6TYF - chains D and E of the 9 polymer chains in the assembly; structure by X-ray diffraction, 3.80 A resolution.

== Chain D ==
Molecule: DNA-directed RNA polymerase subunit beta'
From: Mycobacterium tuberculosis
Notes: EC 2.7.7.6
UniProt: A0A045J9E2 (A0A045J9E2_MYCTX); numbering as in UniProt (aligned over 1-1316)
Amino-acid sequence (1316 residues; numbered 1 to 1316; the number before each row is that of its first residue):
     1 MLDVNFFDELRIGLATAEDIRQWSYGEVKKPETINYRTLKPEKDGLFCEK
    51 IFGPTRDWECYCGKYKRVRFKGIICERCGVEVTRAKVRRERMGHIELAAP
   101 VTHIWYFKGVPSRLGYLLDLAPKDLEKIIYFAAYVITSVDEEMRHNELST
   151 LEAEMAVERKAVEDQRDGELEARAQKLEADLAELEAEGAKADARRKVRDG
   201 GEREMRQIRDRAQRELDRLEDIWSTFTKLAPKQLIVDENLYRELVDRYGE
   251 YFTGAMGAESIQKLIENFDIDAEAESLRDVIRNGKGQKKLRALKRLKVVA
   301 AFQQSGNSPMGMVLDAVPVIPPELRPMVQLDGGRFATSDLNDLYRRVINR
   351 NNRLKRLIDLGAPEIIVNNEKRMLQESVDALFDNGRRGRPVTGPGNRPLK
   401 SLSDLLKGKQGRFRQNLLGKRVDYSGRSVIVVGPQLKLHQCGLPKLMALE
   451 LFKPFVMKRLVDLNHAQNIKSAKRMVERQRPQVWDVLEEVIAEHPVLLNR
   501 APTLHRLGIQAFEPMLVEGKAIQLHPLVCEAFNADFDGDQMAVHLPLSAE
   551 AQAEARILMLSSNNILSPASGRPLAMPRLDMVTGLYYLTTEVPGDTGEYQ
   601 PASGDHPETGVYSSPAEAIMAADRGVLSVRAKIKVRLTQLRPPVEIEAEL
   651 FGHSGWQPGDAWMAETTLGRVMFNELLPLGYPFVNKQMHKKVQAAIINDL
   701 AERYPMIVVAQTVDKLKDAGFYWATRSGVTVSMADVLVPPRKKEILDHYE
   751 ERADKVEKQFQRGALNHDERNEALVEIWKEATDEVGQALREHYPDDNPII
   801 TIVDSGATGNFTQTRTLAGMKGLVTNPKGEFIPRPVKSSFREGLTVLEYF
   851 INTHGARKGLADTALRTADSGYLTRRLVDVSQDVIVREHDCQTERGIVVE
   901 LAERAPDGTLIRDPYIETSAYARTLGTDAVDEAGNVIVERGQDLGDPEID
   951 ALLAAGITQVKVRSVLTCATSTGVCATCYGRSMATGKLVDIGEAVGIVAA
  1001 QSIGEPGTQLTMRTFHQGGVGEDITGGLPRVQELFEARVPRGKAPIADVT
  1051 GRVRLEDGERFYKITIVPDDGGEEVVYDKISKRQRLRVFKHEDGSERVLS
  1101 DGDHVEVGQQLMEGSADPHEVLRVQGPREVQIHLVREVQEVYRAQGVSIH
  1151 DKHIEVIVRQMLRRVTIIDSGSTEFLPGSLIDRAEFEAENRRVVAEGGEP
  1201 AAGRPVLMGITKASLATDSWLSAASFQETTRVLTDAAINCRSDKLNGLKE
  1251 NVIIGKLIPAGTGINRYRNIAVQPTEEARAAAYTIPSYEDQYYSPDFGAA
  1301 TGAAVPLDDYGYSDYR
Disordered / not traced: 1-5, 1012-1025, 1282-1316

== Chain E ==
Molecule: DNA-directed RNA polymerase subunit omega
From: Mycobacterium tuberculosis
Notes: EC 2.7.7.6
UniProt: A0A045H2R3 (A0A045H2R3_MYCTX); residues 1-110 here = UniProt positions 1-110
Amino-acid sequence (110 residues; each row starts with the number of its first residue):
     1 MSISQSDASLAAVPAVDQFDPSSGASGGYDTPLGITNPPIDELLDRVSSK
    51 YALVIYAAKRARQINDYYNQLGEGILEYVGPLVEPGLQEKPLSIALREIH
   101 ADLLEHTEGE
Disordered / not traced: 1-27, 109-110

== Interface between chain D and chain E ==
Pairs across the interface - 74 pairs, chain D then chain E:
  Lys437(D) with Leu33(E)
  His439(D) with Leu33(E), hydrogen bond (side chain-backbone); Ile35(E); Thr36(E)
  Glu489(D) with Gln88(E), hydrogen bond; Lys90(E), hydrogen bond (backbone-side chain)
  Val490(D) with Lys90(E), hydrogen bond (backbone-side chain)
  Ala492(D) with Lys90(E)
  Glu493(D) with Gly34(E); Ser93(E), hydrogen bond
  Pro495(D) with Ile35(E), hydrophobic
  Glu513(D) with Gly34(E); Ile35(E), hydrogen bond (side chain-backbone)
  Ser548(D) with Arg62(E)
  Ala549(D) with Ala58(E)
  Glu550(D) with Val54(E); Ala58(E); Arg62(E), salt bridge
  Gln552(D) with Leu92(E)
  Ala553(D) with Val54(E), hydrophobic; Leu92(E)
  Glu554(D) with Val54(E)
  Arg556(D) with Ile35(E), hydrogen bond (side chain-backbone); Asn37(E); Leu92(E); Leu96(E)
  Ile557(D) with Ile40(E), hydrophobic; Leu53(E), hydrophobic
  Leu558(D) with Lys50(E)
  Leu560(D) with Ile35(E), hydrophobic
  Asn563(D) with Ile40(E); Lys50(E)
  Pro705(D) with Asp41(E)
  Met706(D) with Ile40(E), hydrophobic; Asp41(E), hydrogen bond (backbone-side chain); Lys50(E)
  Ile707(D) with Asp41(E), hydrogen bond (backbone-side chain)
  Val708(D) with Tyr29(E), hydrophobic
  Gln711(D) with Asp30(E), hydrogen bond (side chain-backbone); Thr31(E)
  Lys715(D) with Asp30(E), salt bridge
  Lys987(D) with Leu44(E)
  Asp990(D) with Ser49(E); Lys50(E), hydrogen bond (side chain-backbone); Tyr51(E)
  Glu993(D) with Tyr51(E), hydrogen bond
  Gly1261(D) with Tyr51(E)
  Thr1262(D) with Tyr51(E)
  Arg1266(D) with Ser48(E)
  Tyr1267(D) with Ser49(E), hydrogen bond; Tyr51(E), hydrophobic; Ala52(E), hydrophobic; Ile55(E)
  Arg1268(D) with Lys59(E), hydrogen bond (backbone-side chain)
  Asn1269(D) with Thr107(E); Glu108(E)
  Ile1270(D) with Tyr56(E), hydrophobic; Lys59(E), hydrogen bond (backbone-side chain); Thr107(E)
  Ala1271(D) with His106(E); Thr107(E), hydrogen bond (backbone-backbone)
  Val1272(D) with Tyr56(E), hydrophobic; Lys59(E); Arg60(E); Gln63(E), hydrogen bond (backbone-side chain); Glu105(E)
  Gln1273(D) with Leu104(E); Glu105(E), hydrogen bond (backbone-backbone)
  Pro1274(D) with Val79(E), hydrophobic; Leu82(E), hydrophobic; Leu103(E); Leu104(E), hydrophobic
  Thr1275(D) with Leu103(E), hydrogen bond (backbone-backbone); Glu105(E)
Also at the interface, not in a pair above, chain D (43 interface residues in all): Gln440, Ile491, Ile991
Also at the interface, not in a pair above, chain E (44 interface residues in all): Gly28, Pro32, Pro39, Ala61, Glu89, Asp102

== Overview ==
43 residues of chain D and 44 residues of chain E are in contact; the contacts include 19 hydrogen bonds and 2
salt bridges. Polar contacts include Glu550(D)-Arg62(E), Lys715(D)-Asp30(E) and His439(D)-Leu33(E).
Chain D is DNA-directed RNA polymerase subunit beta' and chain E is DNA-directed RNA polymerase subunit omega,
both from Mycobacterium tuberculosis; the structure, Crystal structure of MTB sigma L transcription initiation
complex with 6 nt long RNA primer, was determined by X-ray diffraction together with 6KQD, 6KQE, 6KQF, 6KQG,
6KQH, 6KQL and 6 further entries from the same study.
